PDB entry 7UCG | electron microscopy, 3.50 A resolution | chains E and G of the 18 polymer chains in the assembly

[Chain E]
Name: BG24 light chain
Source organism: Homo sapiens
Amino-acid sequence (205 residues; each row starts with the number of its first residue):
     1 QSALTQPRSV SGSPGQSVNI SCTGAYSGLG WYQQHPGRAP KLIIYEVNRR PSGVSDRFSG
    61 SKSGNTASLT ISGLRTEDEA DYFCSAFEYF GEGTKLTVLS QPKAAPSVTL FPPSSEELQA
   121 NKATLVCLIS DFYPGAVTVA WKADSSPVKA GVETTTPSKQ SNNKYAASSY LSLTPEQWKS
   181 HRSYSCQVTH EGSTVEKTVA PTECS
Disordered / not traced: 1-2, 100-205
Disulfides: Cys22-Cys84
Glycans and other covalent adducts: N-acetylglucosamine (NAG) linked to Asn19

[Chain G]
Name: Envelope glycoprotein gp160
Source organism: Human immunodeficiency virus 1
Reference sequence: Q202J5 (Q202J5_9HIV1); the construct lacks a stretch of the UniProt sequence and is renumbered around it, so the offset changes along the chain: 27-184 = UniProt 28-185; 190-309 = UniProt 195-314; 312-321 = UniProt 315-324; 322-394 = UniProt 326-398; 1 more segments
Amino-acid sequence (507 residues; row label = number of the first residue in the row; note: 13 numbers in that range are skipped by the numbering (no residue carries them; nothing is unmodelled there); a row labelled like 184A-184I holds insertion residues (184A, then the next letters in order); numbers below 1 keep their minus sign (Met-4 is residue -4)):
    -4 MDAMKRGLCC VLLLCGAVFV SPSQEIHARF RRGAENLDLW VTVYYGVPVW KEAKTTLFCA
    56 SDAKAYDKEV RNVWATHACV PTDPNPQEIV LENVTENFNM WKNDMVDQMH EDIISLWDQS
   116 LKPCVKLTPL CVTLNCKNVN ISANANATAT LNSSMNGEIK NCSFNTTTEL RDKKQKVYAL
   176 FYKPDVVPL
184A-184I NGGEHNETG
   190 EYILINCNSS TITQACPKVS FDPIPIHYCA PAGYAILKCN NKTFNGTGPC NNVSTVQCTH
   250 GIKPVVSTQL LLNGSLAEEE IIVRSENLTN NIKTIIVHLN KSVEINCTRP NNNTRKSVRI
   312 GPGQWFYATG
  321A E
   322 IIGDIREAHC NISRETWNST LIQVKEKLRE HYNKTIKFEP SSGGDLEVTT HSFNCRGEFF
   382 YCNTTKLFNE TKL
   401 FNESEYVDNK TIILPCRIKQ IINMWQEVGR AMYAPPIEGN ITCKSNITGL LLTWDGGENS
   461 TEGVFRPGGG NMKDNWRSEL YKYKVVEIKP LGVAPTKCKR KVVGR
Disordered / not traced: -4 to 32, 136-151, 184A-184I, 401-408, 505
Construct notes: initiating methionine (-4); expression tag (-3 to 26); conflict Gly28 (Val29 in Q202J5), Ala29 (Val30 in Q202J5), Glu30 (Gly31 in Q202J5), Arg66 (His67 in Q202J5), Asn295 (Lys300 in Q202J5), Trp316 (Thr319 in Q202J5), Asn384 (Asp388 in Q202J5), Cys498 (Ser496 in Q202J5)
Disulfides: Cys54-Cys74, Cys119-Cys205, Cys126-Cys196, Cys131-Cys157, Cys218-Cys247, Cys228-Cys239, Cys296-Cys331, Cys376-Cys443, Cys383-Cys416
Glycans and other covalent adducts: N-acetylglucosamine (NAG) linked to Asn88, Asn156, Asn160, Asn197, Asn234, Asn241, Asn276, Asn295, Asn301, Asn339, Asn384, Asn390, Asn446; glycan linked to Asn262, Asn332

[How chain E and chain G interact]
Residue-residue contacts - 9 pairs, chain E then chain G:
  Phe87(E) - Asn276(G)
  Phe87(E) - Thr278(G)
  Phe87(E) - Asn279(G)
  Glu88(E) - Asn280(G)
  Glu88(E) - Trp454(G)
  Glu88(E) - Gly456(G)
  Glu88(E) - Gly457(G)
  Tyr89(E) - Gly457(G)
  Tyr89(E) - Glu458(G)  hydrogen bond (side chain-backbone)
Interface residues without a listed pair, chain E (4 interface residues in all): Tyr26

[Summary]
The interface between chain E and chain G involves 4 residues on one side and 8 on the other; the contacts
include 1 hydrogen bond. Its one hydrogen-bonded contact is Tyr89(E)-Glu458(G). N-acetylglucosamine is
covalently linked to Asn19(E).
Here chain E is BG24 light chain (Homo sapiens) and chain G is Envelope glycoprotein gp160 (Human
immunodeficiency virus 1). Entry 7UCG (Structure of the DU422 SOSIP.664 trimer in complex with neutralizing
antibody Fab fragments 10-1074 and BG24) was determined by electron microscopy together with 7UCE and 7UCF
from the same study.
